Entry 2R79 (X-ray diffraction, 2.40 A resolution); this record covers chain A.

Chain A:
Name: Periplasmic binding protein
Organism: Pseudomonas aeruginosa
UniProtKB: O68879 (O68879_PSEAE); residues 26-297 here = UniProt positions 26-297
Amino-acid sequence (283 residues; numbered 26 to 308; the number before each row is that of its first residue):
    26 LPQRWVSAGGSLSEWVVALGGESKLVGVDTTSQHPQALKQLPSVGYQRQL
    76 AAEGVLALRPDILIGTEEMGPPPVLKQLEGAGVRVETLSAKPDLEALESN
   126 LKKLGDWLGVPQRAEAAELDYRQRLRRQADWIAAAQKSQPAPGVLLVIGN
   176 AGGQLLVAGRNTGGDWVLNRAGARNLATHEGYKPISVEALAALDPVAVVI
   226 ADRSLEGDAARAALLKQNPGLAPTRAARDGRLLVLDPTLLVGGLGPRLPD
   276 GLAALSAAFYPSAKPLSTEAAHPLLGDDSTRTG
Unresolved in the structure: 294-297
Sequence notes: expression tag (298-308)
Ion coordination: heme Fe near Y71 (its only coordinating residue here)
Residues lining bound ligands: heme (HEM): T56, Q58, S68, Y71, R73, Q74, A76, E78, G79, I173, N175, Q179, L181, Y207, R228, P262, T263, L265, V266

Summary:
Chain A binds heme.
Chain A is Periplasmic binding protein (Pseudomonas aeruginosa); the structure, Crystal Structure of a
Periplasmic Heme Binding Protein from Pseudomonas aeruginosa, was determined by X-ray diffraction, deposited
together with 2RG7.
